Entry 7CG3 (electron microscopy, 5.10 A resolution (low resolution: residue-level contacts below are approximate; hydrogen-bond / salt-bridge calls are withheld)); this record covers chains A and B of the 6 polymer chains in the assembly.

# Chain A (and B)
Molecule: Heat shock protein 104
Organism: Chaetomium thermophilum var. coprophilum
Notes: chain B of this document is another copy of the same molecule, construct and numbering; everything in this record applies to it too
UniProt: A0A2Z6G185 (A0A2Z6G185_9PEZI); residues 2-764 here correspond to UniProt positions 164-926 (UniProt number = residue number + 162)
Amino-acid sequence (764 residues; row label = number of the first residue in the row):
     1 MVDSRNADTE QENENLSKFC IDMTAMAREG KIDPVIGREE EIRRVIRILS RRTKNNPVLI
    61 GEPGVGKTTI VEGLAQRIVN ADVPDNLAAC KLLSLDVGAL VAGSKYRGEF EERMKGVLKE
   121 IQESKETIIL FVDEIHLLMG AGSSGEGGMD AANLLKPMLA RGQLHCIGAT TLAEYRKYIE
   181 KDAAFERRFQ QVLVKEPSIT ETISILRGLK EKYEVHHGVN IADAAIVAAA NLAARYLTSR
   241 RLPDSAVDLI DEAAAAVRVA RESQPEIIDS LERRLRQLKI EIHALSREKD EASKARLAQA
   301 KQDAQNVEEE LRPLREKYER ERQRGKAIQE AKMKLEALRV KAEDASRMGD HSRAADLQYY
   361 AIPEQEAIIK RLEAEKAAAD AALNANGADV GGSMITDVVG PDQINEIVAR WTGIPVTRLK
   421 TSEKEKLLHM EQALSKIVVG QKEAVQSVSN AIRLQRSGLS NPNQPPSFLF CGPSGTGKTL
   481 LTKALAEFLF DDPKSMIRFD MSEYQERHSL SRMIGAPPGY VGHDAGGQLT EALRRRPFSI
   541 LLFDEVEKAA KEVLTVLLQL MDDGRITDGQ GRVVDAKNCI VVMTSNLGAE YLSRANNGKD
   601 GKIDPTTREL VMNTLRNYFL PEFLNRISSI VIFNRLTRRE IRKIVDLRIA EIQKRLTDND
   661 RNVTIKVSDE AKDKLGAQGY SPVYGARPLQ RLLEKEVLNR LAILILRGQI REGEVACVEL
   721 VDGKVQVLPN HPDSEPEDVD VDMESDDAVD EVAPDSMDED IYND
Not modelled in the structure: 1-14, 141-154, 264-393, 596-602, 734-764
Construct notes: initiating methionine (1)

# Chain A / chain B interface
Contacting residue pairs (33; chain A residue first):
  R44(A) - R410(B)
  R47(A) - E252(B)
  R47(A) - A255(B)
  R47(A) - V259(B)
  S50(A) - H217(B)
  S50(A) - R258(B)
  R51(A) - D248(B)
  R51(A) - D251(B)
  R51(A) - E252(B)
  R52(A) - D33(B)
  R52(A) - K212(B)
  R52(A) - Y213(B)
  R52(A) - H216(B)
  R52(A) - D251(B)
  T53(A) - D251(B)
  N86(A) - R258(B)
  L155(A) - A102(B)
  R187(A) - G66(B)
  R187(A) - T68(B)
  R453(A) - L706(B)
  L454(A) - A702(B)
  G458(A) - N659(B)
  L459(A) - N659(B)
  L459(A) - A702(B)
  L459(A) - I705(B)
  S460(A) - R655(B)
  N461(A) - R655(B)
  K551(A) - E503(B)
  L624(A) - R691(B)
  N625(A) - R691(B)
  R626(A) - R691(B)
  I627(A) - R691(B)
  S628(A) - R691(B)
Other interface residues (no listed pair), chain A (24 interface residues in all): P84, S457, R507
Other interface residues (no listed pair), chain B (26 interface residues in all): G64, V101, V521, L698

# Overview
24 residues of chain A and 26 residues of chain B are in contact.
Chain A and chain B are both Heat shock protein 104 (Chaetomium thermophilum var. coprophilum); the structure,
Staggered ring conformation of CtHsp104 (Hsp104 from Chaetomium Thermophilum), was determined by electron
microscopy together with 5ZUI from the same study.
